PDB entry 7NPF | electron microscopy, 4.50 A resolution (low resolution: residue-level contacts below are approximate; hydrogen-bond / salt-bridge calls are withheld) | chains D and E of the 10 polymer chains in the assembly

# Chain D (and E)
Molecule: AAA family ATPase
From: Vibrio cholerae
Notes: chain E of this document is another copy of the same molecule, construct and numbering; everything in this record applies to it too
UniProt: A0A085S0Z4 (A0A085S0Z4_VIBCL); residues 3-407 here correspond to UniProt positions 1-405 (UniProt number = residue number - 2)
Chain sequence (407 residues; numbered 1 to 407; the number before each row is that of its first residue):
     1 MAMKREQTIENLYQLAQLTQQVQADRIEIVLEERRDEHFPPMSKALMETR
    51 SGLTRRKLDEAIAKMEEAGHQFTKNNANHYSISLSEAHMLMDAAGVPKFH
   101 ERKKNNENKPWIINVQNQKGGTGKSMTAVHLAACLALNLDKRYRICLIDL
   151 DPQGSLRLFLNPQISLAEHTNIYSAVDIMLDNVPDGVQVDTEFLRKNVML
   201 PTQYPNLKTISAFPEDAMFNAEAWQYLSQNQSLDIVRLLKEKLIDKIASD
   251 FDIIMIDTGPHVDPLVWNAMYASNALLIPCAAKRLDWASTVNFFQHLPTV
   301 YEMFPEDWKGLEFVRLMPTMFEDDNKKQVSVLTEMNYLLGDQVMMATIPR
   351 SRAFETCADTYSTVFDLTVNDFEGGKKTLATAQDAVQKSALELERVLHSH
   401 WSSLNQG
Unresolved in the structure: 1-3, 373-374 (chain E: 1-3)
Construct notes: initiating methionine (1); expression tag (2)
Metal / ion sites: Mg2+: Val-115, Thr-258
Small-molecule neighbours:
  - ATP-gamma-S (AGS; phosphothiophosphoric acid-adenylate ester), molecule 1: Lys-119, Gly-120, Lys-283, Leu-285, Asp-286
  - ATP-gamma-S (AGS), molecule 2: Lys-119, Gly-120, Gly-121, Thr-122, Gly-123, Lys-124, Ser-125, Met-126, Asp-151, Asp-257, Pro-260, Met-320, Phe-354, Glu-355, Ala-358
From the paper describing this entry:
  - binding site for the 49-nt DNA strand: Lys-44, His-79
  - self-association interface (contacts with another copy of this molecule): Thr-381 to Asn-405

# How chain D and chain E interact
Residue-residue contacts - 21 pairs, chain D then chain E:
  Thr-49(D) with Asp-324(E)
  Gly-52(D) with Lys-326(E)
  Arg-315(D) with Met-345(E)
  Asp-323(D) with Asp-384(E)
  Lys-326(D) with Glu-48(E)
  Met-345(D) with Met-345(E); Ala-346(E); Lys-388(E); Glu-392(E)
  Lys-388(D) with Asp-323(E)
  Leu-391(D) with Asp-323(E); Val-329(E)
  Glu-392(D) with Met-345(E)
  Glu-394(D) with Thr-333(E)
  Arg-395(D) with Asn-336(E)
  Val-396(D) with Met-345(E)
  His-398(D) with Thr-333(E); Tyr-337(E)
  Ser-399(D) with Asn-336(E)
  Trp-401(D) with Tyr-337(E)
  Ser-402(D) with Tyr-337(E)
Interface residues without a listed pair, chain D (25 interface residues in all): Glu-48, Asp-140, Asp-324, Leu-332, Asp-341, Met-344, Ala-346, Thr-347, Asn-405
Interface residues without a listed pair, chain E (15 interface residues in all): Thr-49, Ser-399

# Summary
The interface between chain D and chain E involves 25 residues on one side and 15 on the other. Ligands of
chain D: ATP-gamma-S. Val-115(D) and Thr-258(D) coordinate Mg2+. From the paper: a binding site for the 49-nt
DNA strand at Lys-44(D) and His-79(D); a self-association interface involving Thr-381(D).
Both chains are AAA family ATPase (Vibrio cholerae). Entry 7NPF (Vibrio cholerae ParA2-ATPyS-DNA filament) was
determined by electron microscopy together with 7NPD from the same study.
